Entry 3R4H (X-ray diffraction, 2.70 A resolution); this record covers chains B and C of the 4 polymer chains in the assembly.

[Chain B (and C)]
Protein: coiled coil helix CC-Tet-phi22
Notes: chain C of this document is another copy of the same molecule, construct and numbering; everything in this record applies to it too
Chain sequence (34 residues; row label = number of the first residue in the row; numbering starts at 0):
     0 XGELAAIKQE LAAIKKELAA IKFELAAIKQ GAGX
Unresolved in the structure: 31-33 (chain C: 0, 31-33)
Modified positions: ACE (acetyl group) at position 0; Phe22 (iodo-phenylalanine; PHI); NH2 (amino group) at position 33

[How chain B and chain C interact]
Residue-residue contacts - 26 pairs, chain B then chain C:
  Glu2(B) - Lys7(C)  salt bridge
  Ala5(B) - Lys7(C)
  Ile6(B) - Leu10(C)  hydrophobic
  Glu9(B) - Leu10(C)
  Glu9(B) - Ala11(C)
  Glu9(B) - Lys14(C)
  Ile13(B) - Leu10(C)
  Ile13(B) - Ile13(C)  hydrophobic
  Ile13(B) - Leu17(C)  hydrophobic
  Glu16(B) - Leu17(C)
  Glu16(B) - Ala18(C)
  Glu16(B) - Lys21(C)  salt bridge
  Leu17(B) - Leu17(C)  hydrophobic
  Ala19(B) - Lys21(C)
  Ile20(B) - Leu17(C)
  Ile20(B) - Ile20(C)  hydrophobic
  Ile20(B) - Lys21(C)
  Ile20(B) - Leu24(C)  hydrophobic
  Glu23(B) - Leu24(C)
  Glu23(B) - Ala25(C)
  Glu23(B) - Lys28(C)  salt bridge
  Leu24(B) - Leu24(C)  hydrophobic
  Ala26(B) - Lys28(C)
  Ile27(B) - Leu24(C)
  Ile27(B) - Ile27(C)  hydrophobic
  Ile27(B) - Lys28(C)
Interface residues without a listed pair, chain B (15 interface residues in all): Leu10, Ala12
Interface residues without a listed pair, chain C (14 interface residues in all): Ile6

[In short]
15 residues of chain B face 14 of chain C across their interface; the contacts include 3 salt bridges. Polar
contacts include Glu2(B)-Lys7(C), Glu16(B)-Lys21(C) and Glu23(B)-Lys28(C).
Both chains are coiled coil helix CC-Tet-phi22. Entry 3R4H (Crystal structure of the 4-helix coiled coil
CC-Tet-phi22) was determined by X-ray diffraction, deposited together with 3R3K, 3R46, 3R47, 3R48 and 3R4A.
